PDB entry 5M5W | electron microscopy, 3.80 A resolution | chains A and T of the 16 polymer chains in the assembly

Chain A:
Molecule: DNA-directed RNA polymerase I subunit RPA190
From: Saccharomyces cerevisiae S288c
Notes: EC 2.7.7.6
Reference sequence: P10964 (RPA1_YEAST); numbering as in UniProt (aligned over 1-1664)
Amino-acid sequence (1664 residues; each row starts with the number of its first residue):
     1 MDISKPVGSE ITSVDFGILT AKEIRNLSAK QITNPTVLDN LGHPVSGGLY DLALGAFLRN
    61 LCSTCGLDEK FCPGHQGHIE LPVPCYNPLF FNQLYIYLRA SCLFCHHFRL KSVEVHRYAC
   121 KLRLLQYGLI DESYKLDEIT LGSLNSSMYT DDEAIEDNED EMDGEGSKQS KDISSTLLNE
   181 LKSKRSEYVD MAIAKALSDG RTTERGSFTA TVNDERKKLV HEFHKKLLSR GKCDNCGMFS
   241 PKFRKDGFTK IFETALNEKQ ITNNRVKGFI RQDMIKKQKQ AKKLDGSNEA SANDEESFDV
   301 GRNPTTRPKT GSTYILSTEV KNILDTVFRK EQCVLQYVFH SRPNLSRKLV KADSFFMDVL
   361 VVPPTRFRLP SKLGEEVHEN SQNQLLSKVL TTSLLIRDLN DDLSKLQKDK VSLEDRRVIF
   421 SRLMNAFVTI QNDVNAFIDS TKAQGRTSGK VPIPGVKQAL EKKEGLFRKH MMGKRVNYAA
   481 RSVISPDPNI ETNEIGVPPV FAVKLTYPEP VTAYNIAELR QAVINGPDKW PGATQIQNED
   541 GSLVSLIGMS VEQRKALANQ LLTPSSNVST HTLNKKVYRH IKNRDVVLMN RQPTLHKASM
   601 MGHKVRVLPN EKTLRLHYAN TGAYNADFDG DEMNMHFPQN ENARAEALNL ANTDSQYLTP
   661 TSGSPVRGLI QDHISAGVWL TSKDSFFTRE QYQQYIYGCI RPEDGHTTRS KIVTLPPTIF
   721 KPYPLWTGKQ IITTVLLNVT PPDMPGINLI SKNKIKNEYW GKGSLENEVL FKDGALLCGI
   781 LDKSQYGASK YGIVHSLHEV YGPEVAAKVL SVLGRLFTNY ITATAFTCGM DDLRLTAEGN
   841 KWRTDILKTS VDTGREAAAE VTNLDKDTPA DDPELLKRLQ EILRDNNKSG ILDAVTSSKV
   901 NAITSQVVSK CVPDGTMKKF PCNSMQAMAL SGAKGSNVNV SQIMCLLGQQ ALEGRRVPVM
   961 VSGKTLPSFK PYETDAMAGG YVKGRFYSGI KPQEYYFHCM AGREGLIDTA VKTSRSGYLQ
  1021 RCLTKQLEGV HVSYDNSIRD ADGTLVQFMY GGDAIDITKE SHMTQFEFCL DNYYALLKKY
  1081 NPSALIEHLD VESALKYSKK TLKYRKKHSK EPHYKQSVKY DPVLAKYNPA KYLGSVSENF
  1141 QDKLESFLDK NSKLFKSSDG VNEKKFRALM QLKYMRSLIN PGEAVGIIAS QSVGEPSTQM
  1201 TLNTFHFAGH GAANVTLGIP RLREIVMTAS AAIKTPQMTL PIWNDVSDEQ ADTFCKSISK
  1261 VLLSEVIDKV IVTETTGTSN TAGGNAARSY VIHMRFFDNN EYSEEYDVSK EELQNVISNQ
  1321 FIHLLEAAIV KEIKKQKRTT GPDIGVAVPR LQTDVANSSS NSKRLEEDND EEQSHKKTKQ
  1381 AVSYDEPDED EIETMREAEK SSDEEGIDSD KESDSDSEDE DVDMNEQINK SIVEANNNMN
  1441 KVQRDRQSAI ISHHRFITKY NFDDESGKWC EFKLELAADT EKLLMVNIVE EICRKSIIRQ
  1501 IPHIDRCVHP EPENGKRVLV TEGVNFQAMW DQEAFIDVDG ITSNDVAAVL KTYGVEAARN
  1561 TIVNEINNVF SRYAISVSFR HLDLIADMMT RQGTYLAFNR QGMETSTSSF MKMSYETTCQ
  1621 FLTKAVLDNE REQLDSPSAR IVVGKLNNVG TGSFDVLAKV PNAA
Not modelled in the structure: 144-170, 271-311, 407-416, 1154-1159, 1208-1213, 1353-1432, 1664
UniProt features mapped onto this chain:
  - region: Pro992 to Glu1004 (Bridging helix)
  - binding site (Zn(2+)): Cys62, Cys65, Cys72, His75, Cys102, Cys105, Cys233, Cys236
  - binding site (Mg(2+)): Asp627, Asp629, Asp631
  - modified residue (Phosphoserine): Ser889, Ser1636
Bound ions: Zn2+ site 1: Cys62, Cys65, Cys72, His75; Zn2+ site 2: Cys102, Cys105, Cys233, Cys236
From the paper describing this entry:
  - conformationally variable residues (order/disorder transition): Ala443 to Gly455, Thr1013

Chain T:
Molecule: Template strand
Sequence (70 nucleotides; each row starts with the number of its first residue):
     1 GTCTTCAACT GCTTTCGCAT GAAGTACCTC CCAACTACTT TTCCTCACAC TTGTACTCCA
    61 TGACTAAACC
Not modelled in the structure: 26-70

Chain A / chain T interface:
Pairs across the interface (16; chain A residue first):
  Lys171(A) with DT5(T), sugar contact
  Lys463(A) with DT20(T), salt bridge to the phosphate; DG21(T), salt bridge to the phosphate
  Glu464(A) with DC18(T), phosphate contact
  Arg475(A) with DA23(T), salt bridge to the phosphate
  Arg481(A) with DA23(T), sugar contact
  Pro593(A) with DG21(T), sugar contact
  Ser1014(A) with DT20(T), hydrogen bond to the base
  Tyr1018(A) with DC18(T), phosphate contact; DA19(T), phosphate contact
  Arg1021(A) with DA19(T), salt bridge to the phosphate
  Glu1616(A) with DC18(T), phosphate contact
  Thr1617(A) with DG17(T), phosphate contact; DC18(T), phosphate contact
  Cys1619(A) with DG17(T), hydrogen bond to the phosphate
  Gln1620(A) with DG17(T), phosphate contact
Also at the interface, not in a pair above, chain A (17 interface residues in all): Arg230, Lys442, Gln592, Arg1600
Also at the interface, not in a pair above, chain T (10 interface residues in all): DA7, DC16, DA22

Summary:
The interface between chain A and chain T involves 17 residues on one side and 10 on the other; the contacts
include 2 hydrogen bonds and 4 salt bridges. Polar contacts include Ser1014(A)-DT20(T), Cys1619(A)-DG17(T) and
Lys463(A)-DT20(T). The paper reports conformational variability at Ala443(A) and Thr1013(A).
Chain A is DNA-directed RNA polymerase I subunit RPA190 (Saccharomyces cerevisiae S288c) and chain T is
Template strand; the structure, RNA Polymerase I open complex, was determined by electron microscopy (same
publication as 5M5X, 5M5Y and 5M64).
